8PP7 - chains A and I of the 14 polymer chains in the assembly; structure by electron microscopy, 2.91 A resolution.

[Chain A]
Protein: Histone H3 (Fragment)
Organism: Drosophila melanogaster
Reference sequence: A0A7L0PXJ3 (A0A7L0PXJ3_9AVES); residues 1-135 here correspond to UniProt positions 2-136 (UniProt number = residue number + 1)
Chain sequence (135 residues; row label = number of the first residue in the row):
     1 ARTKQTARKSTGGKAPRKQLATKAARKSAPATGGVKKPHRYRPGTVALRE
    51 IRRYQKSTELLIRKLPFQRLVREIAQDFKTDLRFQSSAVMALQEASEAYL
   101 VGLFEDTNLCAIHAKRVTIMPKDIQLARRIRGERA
Not modelled in the structure: 1-36, 135

[Chain I]
Molecule: 248-nt DNA strand
Organism: Homo sapiens
Sequence (248 nucleotides; row label = number of the first residue in the row; note: 76 numbers in that range are skipped by the numbering (no residue carries them; nothing is unmodelled there); numbers below 1 keep their minus sign (DA-113 is residue -113)):
  -113 ATATCTCGGGCTTATGTGATGGACCCTATACGCGGCGGACCTGGAGAATC
   -63 CCGGTGCCGAGGCCGCTCAATTGGTCGTAGACAGCTCTAGCACCGCTTAA
   -13 ACGCACGTACGCGCTGTCCCC
    84 CGCGTTTTAACCGCCAAGGGGATTACTCCCTAGTCTCCAGGCACGTGTCA
   134 GATATATACATCCTGTGTATGTATTGAACAGCGACTCGGGATATCTCTAG
   184 AGTCGACCTGCAGGCATGCAAGCTTGG
Not modelled in the structure: -113 to -76, 154-210

[How chain A and chain I interact]
Residue-residue contacts (22):
  Arg40(A) - DG85(I)  hydrogen bond to the base
  Arg40(A) - DC86(I)  hydrogen bond to the sugar
  Tyr41(A) - DA-67(I)  sugar contact
  Tyr41(A) - DG85(I)  sugar contact
  Tyr41(A) - DC86(I)  phosphate contact
  Pro43(A) - DC84(I)  phosphate contact
  Pro43(A) - DG85(I)  phosphate contact
  Gly44(A) - DG85(I)  hydrogen bond to the phosphate
  Thr45(A) - DG85(I)  phosphate contact
  Val46(A) - DG85(I)  phosphate contact
  Val46(A) - DC86(I)  phosphate contact
  Ala47(A) - DG85(I)  phosphate contact
  Arg49(A) - DA-66(I)  phosphate contact
  Arg49(A) - DT-65(I)  phosphate contact
  Lys56(A) - DC-64(I)  salt bridge to the phosphate
  Arg63(A) - DA93(I)  phosphate contact
  Arg63(A) - DC94(I)  salt bridge to the phosphate
  Lys64(A) - DC94(I)  hydrogen bond to the phosphate
  Leu65(A) - DC94(I)  hydrogen bond to the phosphate
  Pro66(A) - DA93(I)  sugar contact
  Arg69(A) - DA93(I)  salt bridge to the phosphate
  Arg83(A) - DG102(I)  sugar contact
Interface residues without a listed pair, chain A (17 interface residues in all): His39, Arg42

[Overview]
The interface between chain A and chain I involves 17 residues on one side and 10 on the other, with 5
hydrogen bonds and 3 salt bridges. Among the polar pairs are Arg40(A)-DG85(I), Arg40(A)-DC86(I) and
Gly44(A)-DG85(I).
Chain A is Histone H3 (Fragment) (Drosophila melanogaster) and chain I is a 248-nt DNA strand (Homo sapiens);
the structure, human RYBP-PRC1 bound to mononucleosome, was determined by electron microscopy.
